PDB entry 8F2X | X-ray diffraction, 3.50 A resolution | chains A and H of the 3 polymer chains in the assembly

== Chain A ==
Molecule: Spike protein S1
Organism: Severe acute respiratory syndrome coronavirus 2
Notes: fragment: receptor binding domain (RBD)
Reference sequence: P0DTC2 (SPIKE_SARS2); residue numbers follow UniProt; this construct covers 331-527
Amino-acid sequence (205 residues; numbered 331 to 535; the number before each row is that of its first residue):
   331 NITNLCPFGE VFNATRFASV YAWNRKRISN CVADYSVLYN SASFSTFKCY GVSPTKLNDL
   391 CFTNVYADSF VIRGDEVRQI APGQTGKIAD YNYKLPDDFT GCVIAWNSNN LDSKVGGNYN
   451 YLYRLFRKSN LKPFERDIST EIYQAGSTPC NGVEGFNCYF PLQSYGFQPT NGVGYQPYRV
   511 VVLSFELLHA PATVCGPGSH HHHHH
Disordered / not traced: 331-332, 530-535
Sequence notes: expression tag (528-535)
UniProt features mapped onto this chain:
  - region: R403 to D405 (Integrin-binding motif), N448 to F456 (Immunodominant HLA epitope recognized by the CD8+)
  - glycosylation (N-linked (GlcNAc...) asparagine): N331 (complex), N343 (complex)
  - natural variant: G339 (G339D: In strain: Omicron/BA.1, Omicron/BA.2 and 4 more; G339H: In strain: Omicron/BA.2.75, Omicron/XBB.1.5 and 1 more), R346 (R346K: In strain: Mu/B.1.621; R346T: In strain: Omicron/BQ.1.1, Omicron/XBB.1.5 and 1 more), L368 (L368I: In strain: Omicron/XBB.1.5, Omicron/EG.5.1), S371 (S371F: In strain: Omicron/BA.2, Omicron/BA.2.12.1 and 6 more; S371L: In strain: Omicron/BA.1), S373 (S373P: In strain: Omicron/BA.1, Omicron/BA.2 and 7 more), S375 (S375F: In strain: Omicron/BA.1, Omicron/BA.2 and 7 more), T376 (T376A: In strain: Omicron/BA.2, Omicron/BA.2.12.1 and 5 more), D405 (D405N: In strain: Omicron/BA.2, Omicron/BA.2.12.1 and 6 more), R408 (R408S: In strain: Omicron/BA.2, Omicron/BA.2.12.1 and 6 more), K417 (K417N: In strain: Beta/B.1.351, Omicron/BA.1 and 8 more; K417T: In strain: Gamma/P.1), N440 (N440K: In strain: Omicron/BA.1, Omicron/BA.2 and 7 more), K444 (K444T: In strain: Omicron/BQ.1.1), 16 further natural variant entries in UniProt
  - mutagenesis: N331 (N331Q: Reduced viral infectivity), N343 (N343Q: Reduced viral infectivity), L452 (L452R: Increased resistance to neutralizing antibodies. Decreases HLA binding to NF9 epitope. Increased binding affinity to human ACE2), Y453 (Y453F: Decreased HLA binding to NF9 epitope. Increased binding affinity to human ACE2), A475 (A475V: Increased resistance to neutralizing antibodies), V483 (V483A: Increased resistance to neutralizing antibodies), E484 (E484D: Increased replication in human TMEM106B overexpressing cells), F490 (F490L: Increased resistance to neutralizing antibodies and human covalescent sera neutralization), Q493 (Q493N: Reduced host ACE2-binding affinity in vitro; Q493Y: Reduced host ACE2-binding affinity in vitro), N501 (N501T: Reduced host ACE2-binding affinity in vitro; N501Y: Increased binding affinity to human ACE2), H519 (H519P: Increased resistance to human covalescent sera neutralization)
Cystine bridges: C336-C361, C379-C432, C391-C525, C480-C488
Covalently attached groups: N-acetylglucosamine (NAG) linked to N343

== Chain H ==
Molecule: WRAIR-2123 Fab Heavy chain
Organism: Homo sapiens
Notes: antibody fragment or engineered binder
Amino-acid sequence (232 residues; row label = number of the first residue in the row):
     1 EVQLVESGGG VVQPGRSLRL SCAASGFTFS SYAMHWVRQA PGKGLEWVAV LSYDGSNKYN
    61 ADSVKGRFTI SRDNSKNTLY LQMNSLRVED TAMYYCARDG VSVTMVRGVI GPLCDYWGQG
   121 TLVTVSSAST KGPSVFPLAP SSKSTSGGTA ALGCLVKDYF PEPVTVSWNS GALTSGVHTF
   181 PAVLQSSGLY SLSSVVTVPS SSLGTQTYIC NVNHKPSNTK VDKRVEPKSC DK
Disordered / not traced: 143-148, 229-232
Cystine bridges: C22-C96, C154-C210

== Interface between chain A and chain H ==
Pairs across the interface (24; chain A residue first):
  Y449(A) - R107(H)
  Y449(A) - G108(H)
  Y453(A) - V109(H)
  L455(A) - V103(H)  hydrophobic
  F456(A) - V103(H)  hydrophobic
  G485(A) - Y59(H)  hydrogen bond (backbone-side chain)
  F486(A) - Y59(H)  hydrogen bond (backbone-side chain)
  Y489(A) - V103(H)  hydrophobic
  Y489(A) - T104(H)
  Q493(A) - V101(H)
  Q493(A) - S102(H)  hydrogen bond (side chain-backbone)
  Q493(A) - V103(H)  hydrogen bond (side chain-backbone)
  Q493(A) - V109(H)
  S494(A) - G108(H)  hydrogen bond (side chain-backbone)
  S494(A) - V109(H)  hydrogen bond (backbone-backbone)
  G496(A) - G108(H)
  G496(A) - V109(H)
  G496(A) - I110(H)
  Q498(A) - S31(H)
  Q498(A) - I110(H)
  N501(A) - Y32(H)
  N501(A) - I110(H)
  Y505(A) - G111(H)
  Y505(A) - P112(H)
Also at the interface, not in a pair above, chain A (14 interface residues in all): Y495
Also at the interface, not in a pair above, chain H (14 interface residues in all): V106

== In short ==
The chain A/chain H interface involves 14 residues from each chain; the contacts include 6 hydrogen bonds.
Among the polar pairs are G485(A)-Y59(H), F486(A)-Y59(H) and Q493(A)-S102(H). N-acetylglucosamine is
covalently linked to N343(A). UniProt lists 11 mutagenesis sites on chain A.
Chain A is Spike protein S1 (Severe acute respiratory syndrome coronavirus 2) and chain H is WRAIR-2123 Fab
Heavy chain (Homo sapiens); the structure, Crystal structure of antibody WRAIR-2123 in complex with SARS-CoV-2
receptor binding domain, was determined by X-ray diffraction.
